5VUD - chains A and C of the 3 polymer chains in the assembly; structure by X-ray diffraction, 2.00 A resolution.

Chain A:
Name: HLA class I histocompatibility antigen, B-57 alpha chain
From: Homo sapiens
UniProtKB: P18465 (1B57_HUMAN); residues 1-276 here correspond to UniProt positions 25-300 (UniProt number = residue number + 24)
Sequence (276 residues; row label = number of the first residue in the row):
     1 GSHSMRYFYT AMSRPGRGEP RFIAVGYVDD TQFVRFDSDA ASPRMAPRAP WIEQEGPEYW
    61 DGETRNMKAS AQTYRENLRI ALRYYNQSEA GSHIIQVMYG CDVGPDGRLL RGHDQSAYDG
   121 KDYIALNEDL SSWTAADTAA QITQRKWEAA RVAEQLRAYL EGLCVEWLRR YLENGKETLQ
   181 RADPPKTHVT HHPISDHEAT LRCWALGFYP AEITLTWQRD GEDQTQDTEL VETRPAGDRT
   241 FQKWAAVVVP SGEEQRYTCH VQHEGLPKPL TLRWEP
Disulfides: Cys-101/Cys-164, Cys-203/Cys-259

Chain C:
Name: Nonamer peptide: LEU-SER-SER-PRO-VAL-THR-LYS-SER-TRP
Sequence (9 residues; row label = number of the first residue in the row):
     1 LSSPVTKSW

How chain A and chain C interact:
Pairs across the interface - 37 pairs, chain A then chain C:
  Met-5(A) with Leu-1(C)
  Tyr-7(A) with Leu-1(C), hydrogen bond (side chain-backbone); Ser-2(C), hydrogen bond (side chain-backbone)
  Tyr-59(A) with Leu-1(C), hydrophobic
  Glu-63(A) with Leu-1(C); Ser-2(C), hydrogen bond (side chain-backbone)
  Asn-66(A) with Ser-2(C), hydrogen bond; Ser-3(C), hydrogen bond (side chain-backbone); Pro-4(C)
  Met-67(A) with Ser-2(C)
  Thr-73(A) with Lys-7(C)
  Tyr-74(A) with Lys-7(C)
  Asn-77(A) with Lys-7(C), hydrogen bond (side chain-backbone); Ser-8(C); Trp-9(C), hydrogen bond (side chain-backbone)
  Ile-80(A) with Trp-9(C)
  Tyr-84(A) with Trp-9(C), hydrogen bond (side chain-backbone)
  Ile-95(A) with Trp-9(C), hydrophobic
  Tyr-99(A) with Ser-2(C); Ser-3(C), hydrogen bond (side chain-backbone)
  Asp-114(A) with Lys-7(C), salt bridge
  Tyr-123(A) with Trp-9(C), hydrophobic
  Trp-133(A) with Lys-7(C)
  Thr-143(A) with Trp-9(C), hydrogen bond (side chain-backbone)
  Lys-146(A) with Trp-9(C), hydrogen bond (side chain-backbone)
  Trp-147(A) with Lys-7(C); Ser-8(C), hydrogen bond (side chain-backbone); Trp-9(C)
  Gln-155(A) with Val-5(C)
  Leu-156(A) with Lys-7(C)
  Tyr-159(A) with Leu-1(C), hydrogen bond (side chain-backbone); Ser-2(C); Ser-3(C); Pro-4(C)
  Leu-163(A) with Leu-1(C), hydrophobic
  Trp-167(A) with Leu-1(C)
  Tyr-171(A) with Leu-1(C), hydrogen bond (side chain-backbone)
Also at the interface, not in a pair above, chain A (32 interface residues in all): Tyr-9, Met-45, Ala-81, Ser-116, Ala-117, Tyr-118, Val-152
Also at the interface, not in a pair above, chain C (9 interface residues in all): Thr-6

In short:
32 residues of chain A face 9 of chain C across their interface, with 14 hydrogen bonds and 1 salt bridge.
Among the polar pairs are Asp-114(A)/Lys-7(C), Tyr-7(A)/Leu-1(C) and Tyr-7(A)/Ser-2(C).
Here chain A is HLA class I histocompatibility antigen, B-57 alpha chain (Homo sapiens) and chain C is Nonamer
peptide: LEU-SER-SER-PRO-VAL-THR-LYS-SER-TRP. Entry 5VUD (HLA-B*57:01 presenting LSSPVTKSW) was determined by
X-ray diffraction together with 5VUE, 5VUF, 5VVP, 5VWD, 5VWF, 5VWH and 5VWJ from the same study.
